3Q2W - chain A; structure by X-ray diffraction, 3.20 A resolution.

# Chain A
Protein: Cadherin-2
Organism: Mus musculus
UniProt: P15116 (CADH2_MOUSE); residues 1-553 here correspond to UniProt positions 160-712 (UniProt number = residue number + 159)
Chain sequence (559 residues; row label = number of the first residue in the row):
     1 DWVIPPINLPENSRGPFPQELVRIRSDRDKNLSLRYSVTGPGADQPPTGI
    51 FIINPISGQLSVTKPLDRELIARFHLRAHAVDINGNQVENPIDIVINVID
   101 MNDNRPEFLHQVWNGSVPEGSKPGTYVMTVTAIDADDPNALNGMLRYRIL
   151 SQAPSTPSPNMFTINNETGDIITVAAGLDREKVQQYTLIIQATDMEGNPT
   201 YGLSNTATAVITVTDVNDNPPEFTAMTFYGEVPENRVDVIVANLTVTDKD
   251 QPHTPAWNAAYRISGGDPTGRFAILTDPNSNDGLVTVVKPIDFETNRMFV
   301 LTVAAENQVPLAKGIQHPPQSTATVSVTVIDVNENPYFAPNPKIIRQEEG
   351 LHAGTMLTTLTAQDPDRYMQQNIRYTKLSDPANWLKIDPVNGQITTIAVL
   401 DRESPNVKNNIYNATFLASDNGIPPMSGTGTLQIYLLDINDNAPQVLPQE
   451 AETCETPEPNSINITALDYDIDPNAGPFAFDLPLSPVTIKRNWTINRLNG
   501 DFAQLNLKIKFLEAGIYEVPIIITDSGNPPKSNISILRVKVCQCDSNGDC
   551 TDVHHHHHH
Not modelled in the structure: 512, 543-559
Covalent attachments: N-acetylglucosamine (NAG) linked to Asn114, Asn166, Asn243, Asn413, Asn492; alpha-D-mannopyranose (MAN) linked to Thr131, Thr206, Thr208, Thr322, Thr324, Ser326, Ser427, Thr429, Thr431
Sequence notes: conflict Asn406 (Tyr565 in P15116), Lys408 (Gln567 in P15116), Thr465 (Ala624 in P15116); expression tag (554-559)
UniProt features mapped onto this chain:
  - binding site (Ca(2+)): Glu11, Asp67, Glu69, Asp100, Met101, Asn102, Asp103, Asn104, Asp134, Asp136, Asn142, Asp194
  - glycosylation (N-linked (GlcNAc...) asparagine): Asn31, Asn114, Asn166, Asn243, Asn413, Asn492, Asn533
Reported in the primary citation:
  - self-association interface (contacts with another copy of this molecule); pairs are residue here / residue on that copy: Val81-Val174 (hydrophobic contact), Pro123-Val81 (hydrophobic contact), Trp2, Arg35
  - interface residues: Trp2, Arg35, Val81, Val174

# Summary
UniProt lists 12 Ca2+-binding residues. From the paper: interface residues Trp2, Arg35 and Val81 among others;
a self-association interface involving Trp2, Arg35 and Val81 among others.
Chain A is Cadherin-2 (Mus musculus); the structure, Crystal structure of mouse N-cadherin ectodomain, was
determined by X-ray diffraction together with 3Q2V, 3Q2L and 3Q2N from the same study.
